PDB entry 1GJ8 | X-ray diffraction, 1.64 A resolution | chains A and B

# Chain A
Name: Urokinase-type plasminogen activator
From: Homo sapiens
Notes: fragment: short chain
Reference sequence: P00749 (UROK_HUMAN); residues 1-23 here correspond to UniProt positions 156-178 (UniProt number = residue number + 155)
Sequence (23 residues; numbered 1 to 23; the number before each row is that of its first residue):
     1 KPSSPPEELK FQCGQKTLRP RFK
Not modelled in the structure: 1-4, 18-23
Curated features (UniProtKB/Swiss-Prot):
  - site: Phe22, Lys23 (Cleavage)
  - modified residue: Ser3 (Phosphoserine)

# Chain B
Name: Urokinase-type plasminogen activator
From: Homo sapiens
Notes: EC 3.4.21.73; fragment: catalytic domain; engineered mutation(s): N145A
Reference sequence: P00749 (UROK_HUMAN); the construct lacks a stretch of the UniProt sequence and is renumbered around it, so the offset changes along the chain: 16-37 = UniProt 179-200; 38-60 = UniProt 205-227; 63-97 = UniProt 234-268; 98-110 = UniProt 271-283; 5 more segments
Sequence (253 residues; numbered 16 to 250 plus 19 insertion-coded residues; 1 number in that range is skipped by the numbering (no residue carries it; nothing is unmodelled there); the number before each row is that of its first residue; a row labelled like 37A-37D holds insertion residues (37A, then the next letters in order)):
    16 IIGGEFTTIE NQPWFAAIYR RH
37A-37D RGGS
    38 VTYVCGGSLM SPCWVISATH CFI
60A-60C DYP
    61 KK
   62A E
    63 DYIVYLGRSR LNSNTQGEMK FEVENLILHK DYSAD
97A-97B TL
    98 AHHNDIALLK IRS
110A-110D KEGR
   111 CAQPSRTIQT ICLPSMYNDP QFGTSCEITG FGKEASTDYL YPEQLKMTVV KLISHRECQQ
170A-170B PH
   171 YYGSEVTTKM LCAAD
185A-185B PQ
   186 WKTDSCQGDS GGPLVCSLQG RMTLTGIVSW GR
   219 GCALK
  223A D
   224 KPGVYTRVSH FLPWIRSHTK EENGLAL
Not modelled in the structure: 243-250
Sequence notes: conflict Ala145 (Asn322 in P00749)
Disulfide bonds: Cys42-Cys58, Cys50-Cys111, Cys136-Cys201, Cys168-Cys182, Cys191-Cys220
Small-molecule neighbours: 133 (6-fluoro-2-(2-hydroxy-3-isobutoxy-phenyl)-1H-benzoimidazole-5-carboxamidine): Val41, Cys42, His57, Cys58, Asp189, Ser190, Cys191, Gln192, Gly193, Ser195, Val213, Ser214, Trp215, Gly216, Arg217, Gly219, Cys220, Gly226
Curated features (UniProtKB/Swiss-Prot):
  - active site (Charge relay system): His57, Asp102, Ser195
  - modified residue: Ser146 (Phosphoserine)
Reported in the primary citation:
  - binding site for 133: Asp189, Trp215

# How chain A and chain B interact
Disulfides between the chains: Cys13(A)-Cys122(B)
Residue-residue contacts - 24 pairs, chain A then chain B:
  Glu7(A) - Gln113(B)
  Glu7(A) - Pro114(B)
  Lys10(A) - Pro114(B)
  Phe11(A) - Pro49(B)  hydrophobic
  Phe11(A) - Ala112(B)
  Phe11(A) - Gln113(B)
  Phe11(A) - Pro114(B)
  Phe11(A) - Ile118(B)
  Phe11(A) - Gln119(B)
  Phe11(A) - Thr120(B)
  Gln12(A) - Gln119(B)  hydrogen bond (backbone-side chain)
  Cys13(A) - Thr120(B)  hydrogen bond (backbone-side chain)
  Cys13(A) - Ile121(B)
  Cys13(A) - Cys122(B)  disulfide
  Gly14(A) - Trp29(B)
  Gly14(A) - Thr120(B)  hydrogen bond (backbone-backbone)
  Gly14(A) - Ile121(B)
  Gly14(A) - Cys122(B)
  Gly14(A) - Met207(B)
  Gln15(A) - Gln119(B)  hydrogen bond (backbone-side chain)
  Lys16(A) - Asn26(B)  hydrogen bond (side chain-backbone)
  Lys16(A) - Gln27(B)
  Lys16(A) - Trp29(B)
  Lys16(A) - Glu137(B)  salt bridge
Other interface residues (no listed pair), chain A (9 interface residues in all): Glu8
Other interface residues (no listed pair), chain B (17 interface residues in all): Glu25, Pro28, Leu46

# In short
9 residues of chain A face 17 of chain B across their interface; the contacts include 1 disulfide bond, 5
hydrogen bonds and 1 salt bridge. Polar pairs include Lys16(A)-Glu137(B), Gln12(A)-Gln119(B) and
Cys13(A)-Thr120(B). Bound to chain B: compound 133. From the paper: a binding site for 133 at Asp189(B) and
Trp215(B).
Here chain A is Urokinase-type plasminogen activator and chain B is Urokinase-type plasminogen activator, both
from Homo sapiens. Entry 1GJ8 (Engineering inhibitors highly selective for the S1 sites of SER190 trypsin-like
serine protease drug targets) was determined by X-ray diffraction together with 1GJ4, 1GJ5, 1GJ7, 1GJ9, 1GJA,
1GJB, 1GJC and 1GJD from the same study.
